4B9C - chain A; structure by X-ray diffraction, 1.17 A resolution.

[Chain A]
Molecule: Type 3A cellulose-binding domain protein
Source organism: Clostridium thermocellum
Notes: fragment: family 3b carbohydrate binding module, residues 340-485
UniProtKB: A3DBH1 (A3DBH1_CLOTH); residues 5-150 here correspond to UniProt positions 340-485 (UniProt number = residue number + 335)
Amino-acid sequence (150 residues; numbered 1 to 150; the number before each row is that of its first residue):
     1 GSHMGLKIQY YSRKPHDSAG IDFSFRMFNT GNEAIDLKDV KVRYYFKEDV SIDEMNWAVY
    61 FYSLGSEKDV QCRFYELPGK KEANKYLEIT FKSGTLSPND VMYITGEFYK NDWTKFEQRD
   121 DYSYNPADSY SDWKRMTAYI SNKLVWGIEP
Sequence notes: expression tag (1-4)
Metal / ion sites: Ca2+: Lys47, Glu117, Asp120, Asp121

[Summary]
Lys47, Glu117, Asp120 and Asp121 coordinate Ca2+.
Chain A is Type 3A cellulose-binding domain protein (Clostridium thermocellum); the structure, Biomass
sensoring modules from putative Rsgi-like proteins of Clostridium thermocellum resemble family 3
carbohydrate-binding module of ..., was determined by X-ray diffraction, deposited together with 4B97 and
4B9P.
